1IOW - chain A; structure by X-ray diffraction, 1.90 A resolution.

Chain A:
Molecule: D-ala\:d-ala ligase
Organism: Escherichia coli
Notes: EC 6.3.2.4
Reference sequence: P07862 (DDLB_ECOLI); residues 2-306 here correspond to UniProt positions 1-305 (UniProt number = residue number - 1)
Chain sequence (306 residues; row label = number of the first residue in the row):
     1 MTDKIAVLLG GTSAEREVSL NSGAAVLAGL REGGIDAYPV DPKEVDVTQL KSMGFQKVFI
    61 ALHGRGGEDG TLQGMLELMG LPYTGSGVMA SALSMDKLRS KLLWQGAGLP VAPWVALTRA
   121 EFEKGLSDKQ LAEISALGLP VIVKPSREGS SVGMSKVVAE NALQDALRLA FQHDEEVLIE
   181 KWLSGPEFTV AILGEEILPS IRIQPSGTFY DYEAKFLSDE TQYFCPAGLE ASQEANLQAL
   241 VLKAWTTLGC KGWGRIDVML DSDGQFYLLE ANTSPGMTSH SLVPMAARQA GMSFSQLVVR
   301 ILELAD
Sequence notes: engineered mutation Phe216 (Tyr215 in P07862)
Ion coordination: Mg2+ site 1: Asp257, Glu270 (together with ADP, PHY); Mg2+ site 2: Glu270, Asn272 (together with ADP, PHY)
Residues lining bound ligands:
  - ADP (adenosine-5'-diphosphate): Lys97, Ile142, Lys144, Glu148, Gly149, Ser150, Ser151, Val152, Met154, Glu180, Lys181, Trp182, Leu183, Glu187, Phe209, Tyr210, Lys215, Asp257, Met259, Leu269, Glu270, Asn272
  - PHY (1(S)-aminoethyl-(2-carboxypropyl)phosphoryl-phosphinic acid): Glu15, Val18, His63, Gly149, Ser150, Tyr210, Lys215, Phe216, Arg255, Asp257, Glu270, Asn272, Pro275, Gly276, Met277, Ser281, Leu282, Val283
Curated features (UniProtKB/Swiss-Prot):
  - active site: Ser151

Summary:
Ligands of chain A: ADP and compound PHY. Asp257 and Glu270 form the Mg2+ site 1. The Mg2+ site 2 is built by
Glu270 and Asn272. Curated annotation (UniProt) lists active-site residue Ser151.
Chain A is D-ala\:d-ala ligase (Escherichia coli); the structure, Complex of Y216F D-ala:d-ala ligase with ADP
and a phosphoryl phosphinate, was determined by X-ray diffraction (same publication as 1IOV).
